PDB entry 1L7F | X-ray diffraction, 1.80 A resolution | chain A

# Chain A
Name: neuraminidase
From: Influenza A virus
Notes: EC 3.2.1.18; fragment: integral membrane protein, membrane stalk cleaved by pronase releasing fully active residues 82-468
UniProt: P03472 (NRAM_IATRA); the construct lacks a stretch of the UniProt sequence and is renumbered around it, so the offset changes along the chain: 82-169 = UniProt 83-170; 170-333 = UniProt 172-335; 335-392 = UniProt 336-393; 394-412 = UniProt 394-412; 1 more segments
Amino-acid sequence (388 residues; each row starts with the number of its first residue; note: 2 numbers in that range are skipped by the numbering (no residue carries them; nothing is unmodelled there); a row labelled like 412A-412B holds insertion residues (412A, then the next letters in order)):
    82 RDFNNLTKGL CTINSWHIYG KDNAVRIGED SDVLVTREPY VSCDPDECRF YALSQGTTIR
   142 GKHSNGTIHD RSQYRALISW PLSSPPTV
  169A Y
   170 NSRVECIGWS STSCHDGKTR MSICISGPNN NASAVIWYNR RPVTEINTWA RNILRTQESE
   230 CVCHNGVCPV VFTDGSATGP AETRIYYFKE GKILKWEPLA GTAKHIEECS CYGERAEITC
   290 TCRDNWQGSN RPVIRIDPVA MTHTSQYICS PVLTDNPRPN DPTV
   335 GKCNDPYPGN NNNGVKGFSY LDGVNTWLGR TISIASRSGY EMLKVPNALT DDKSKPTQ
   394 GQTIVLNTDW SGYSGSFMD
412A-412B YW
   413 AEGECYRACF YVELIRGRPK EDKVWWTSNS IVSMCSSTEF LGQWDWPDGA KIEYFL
Cystine bridges: Cys92-Cys417, Cys124-Cys129, Cys175-Cys193, Cys183-Cys230, Cys232-Cys237, Cys278-Cys291, Cys280-Cys289, Cys318-Cys337, Cys421-Cys447
Glycans and other covalent adducts: N-acetylglucosamine (NAG) linked to Asn86, Asn146; glycan linked to Asn200
Ion coordination: Ca2+: Asp293, Gly297, Asp324, Asn347
Residues lining bound ligands: bcx-1812 (BCZ; 3-(1-acetylamino-2-ethyl-butyl)-4-guanidino-2-hydroxy-cyclopentanecarboxylic acid): Arg118, Glu119, Leu134, Asp151, Arg152, Arg156, Trp178, Ser179, Ile222, Arg224, Glu227, Ala246, Glu276, Glu277, Arg292, Asn294, Arg371, Tyr406
Swiss-Prot annotation at these positions:
  - active site: Asp151 (Proton donor/acceptor), Tyr406 (Nucleophile)
  - binding site (substrate): Arg118, Arg152, Glu276, Glu277, Arg292, Arg371
  - binding site (Ca(2+)): Asp293, Gly297, Asp324, Asn347
  - glycosylation (N-linked (GlcNAc...) asparagine): Asn86, Asn146, Asn200

# Overview
Ligands of chain A: bcx-1812. N-acetylglucosamine is covalently linked to Asn86, Asn146 and Asn200. Asp293,
Gly297, Asp324 and Asn347 coordinate Ca2+. From UniProt: active-site residues Asp151 and Tyr406, 6
substrate-binding residues and 4 Ca2+-binding residues.
Chain A is neuraminidase (Influenza A virus); the structure, Crystal structure of influenza virus
neuraminidase in complex with BCX-1812, was determined by X-ray diffraction, deposited together with 1L7G and
1L7H.
